Entry 4KMU (X-ray diffraction, 3.85 A resolution); this record covers chains C and X of the 6 polymer chains in the assembly.

== Chain C ==
Molecule: DNA-directed RNA polymerase subunit beta
Source organism: Escherichia coli
Notes: EC 2.7.7.6
UniProt: P0A8V2 (RPOB_ECOLI); residue numbers follow UniProt; this construct covers 1-1342
Sequence (1342 residues; each row starts with the number of its first residue):
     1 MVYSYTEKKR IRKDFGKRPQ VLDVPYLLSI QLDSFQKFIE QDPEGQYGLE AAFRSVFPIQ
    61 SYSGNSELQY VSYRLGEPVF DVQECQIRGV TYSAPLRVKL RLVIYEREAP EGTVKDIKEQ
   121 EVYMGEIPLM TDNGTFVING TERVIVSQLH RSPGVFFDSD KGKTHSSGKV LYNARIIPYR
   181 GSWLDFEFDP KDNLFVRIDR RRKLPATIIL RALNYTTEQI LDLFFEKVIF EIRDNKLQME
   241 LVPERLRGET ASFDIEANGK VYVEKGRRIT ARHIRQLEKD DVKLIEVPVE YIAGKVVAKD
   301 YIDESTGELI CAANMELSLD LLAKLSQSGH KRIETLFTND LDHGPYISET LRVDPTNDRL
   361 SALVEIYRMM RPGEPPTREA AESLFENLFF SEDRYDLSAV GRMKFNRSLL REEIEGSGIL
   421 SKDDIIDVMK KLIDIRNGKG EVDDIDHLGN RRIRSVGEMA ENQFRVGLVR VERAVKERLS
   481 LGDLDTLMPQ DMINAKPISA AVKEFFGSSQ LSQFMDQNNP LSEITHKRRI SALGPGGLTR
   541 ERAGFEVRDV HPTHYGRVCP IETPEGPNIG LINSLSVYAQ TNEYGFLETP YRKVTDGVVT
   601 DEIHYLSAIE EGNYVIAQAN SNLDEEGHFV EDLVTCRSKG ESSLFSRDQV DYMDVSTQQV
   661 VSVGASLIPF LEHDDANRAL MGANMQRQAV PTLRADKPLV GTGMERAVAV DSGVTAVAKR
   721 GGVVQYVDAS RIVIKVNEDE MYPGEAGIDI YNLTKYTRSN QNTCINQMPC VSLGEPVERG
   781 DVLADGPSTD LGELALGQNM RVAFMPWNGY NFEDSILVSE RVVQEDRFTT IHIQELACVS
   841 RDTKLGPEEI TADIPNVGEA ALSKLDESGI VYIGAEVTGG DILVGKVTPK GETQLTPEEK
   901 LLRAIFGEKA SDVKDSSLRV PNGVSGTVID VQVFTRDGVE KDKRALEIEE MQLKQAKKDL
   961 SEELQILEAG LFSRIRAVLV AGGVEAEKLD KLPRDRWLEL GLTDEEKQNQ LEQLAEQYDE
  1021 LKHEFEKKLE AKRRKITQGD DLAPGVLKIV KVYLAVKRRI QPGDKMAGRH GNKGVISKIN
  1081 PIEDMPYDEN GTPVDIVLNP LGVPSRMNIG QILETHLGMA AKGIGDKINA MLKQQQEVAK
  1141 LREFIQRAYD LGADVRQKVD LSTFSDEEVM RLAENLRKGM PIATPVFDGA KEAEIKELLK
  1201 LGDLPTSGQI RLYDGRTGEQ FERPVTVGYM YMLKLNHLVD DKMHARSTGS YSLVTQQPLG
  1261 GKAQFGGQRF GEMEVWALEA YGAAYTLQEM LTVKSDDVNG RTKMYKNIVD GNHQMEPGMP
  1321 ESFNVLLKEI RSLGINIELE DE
Disordered / not traced: 1-7
Residues lining bound ligands: rifampicin (RFP): Arg143, Ser509, Gln510, Leu511, Ser512, Gln513, Phe514, Asp516, His526, Arg529, Ser531, Leu533, Arg540, Pro564, Asn568, Ile572, Arg687
Swiss-Prot annotation at these positions:
  - modified residue (N6-acetyllysine): Lys1022, Lys1200
  - mutagenesis: Ile561 (I561S: Resistant to antibiotics salinamide A and B), Ile569 (I569S: Resistant to antibiotics salinamide A and B), Ala665 (A665E: Resistant to antibiotics salinamide A and B), Asp675 (D675A/G: Resistant to antibiotics salinamide A and B), Asn677 (N677H/K: Resistant to antibiotics salinamide A and B), Leu680 (L680M: Resistant to antibiotics salinamide A and B), Glu813 (E813K: Disrupts the enzyme's active center)

== Chain X ==
Molecule: RNA polymerase sigma factor RpoD
Source organism: Escherichia coli
UniProt: P00579 (RPOD_ECOLI); residue numbers follow UniProt; this construct covers 1-613
Sequence (613 residues; each row starts with the number of its first residue):
     1 MEQNPQSQLK LLVTRGKEQG YLTYAEVNDH LPEDIVDSDQ IEDIIQMIND MGIQVMEEAP
    61 DADDLMLAEN TADEDAAEAA AQVLSSVESE IGRTTDPVRM YMREMGTVEL LTREGEIDIA
   121 KRIEDGINQV QCSVAEYPEA ITYLLEQYDR VEAEEARLSD LITGFVDPNA EEDLAPTATH
   181 VGSELSQEDL DDDEDEDEED GDDDSADDDN SIDPELAREK FAELRAQYVV TRDTIKAKGR
   241 SHATAQEEIL KLSEVFKQFR LVPKQFDYLV NSMRVMMDRV RTQERLIMKL CVEQCKMPKK
   301 NFITLFTGNE TSDTWFNAAI AMNKPWSEKL HDVSEEVHRA LQKLQQIEEE TGLTIEQVKD
   361 INRRMSIGEA KARRAKKEMV EANLRLVISI AKKYTNRGLQ FLDLIQEGNI GLMKAVDKFE
   421 YRRGYKFSTY ATWWIRQAIT RSIADQARTI RIPVHMIETI NKLNRISRQM LQEMGREPTP
   481 EELAERMLMP EDKIRKVLKI AKEPISMETP IGDDEDSHLG DFIEDTTLEL PLDSATTESL
   541 RAATHDVLAG LTAREAKVLR MRFGIDMNTD YTLEEVGKQF DVTRERIRQI EAKALRKLRH
   601 PSRSEVLRSF LDD
Disordered / not traced: 1-5, 65-94, 155-211, 610-613
Swiss-Prot annotation at these positions:
  - DNA-binding region: Leu573 to Ala592 (H-T-H motif)
  - region: Arg584 to Arg599 (Interaction with anti-sigma factors)
  - motif: Asp403 to Gln406 (Interaction with polymerase core subunit RpoC)
  - site: Arg562 (Interaction with anti-sigma factors)
  - mutagenesis: Ala553 (A553D: Disrupts the interaction with Escherichia phage lambda antitermination protein Q), Arg596 (R596D/E: 2-fold reduction in activation of class II Crp-dependent promoters)

== How chain C and chain X interact ==
Pairs across the interface (69; chain C residue first):
  Val122(C) with Gln472(X)
  Tyr123(C) with Gln472(X), hydrogen bond (backbone-side chain); Gly475(X)
  Arg197(C) with Asp29(X), salt bridge
  Arg201(C) with Asp29(X); Val36(X)
  Arg202(C) with Asp29(X); Ile35(X)
  Lys203(C) with Asp29(X); His30(X)
  Arg368(C) with Asp34(X)
  Met369(C) with Ile35(X)
  Pro372(C) with Asp34(X); Ile35(X); Val36(X), hydrophobic
  Gly373(C) with Asp34(X); Arg99(X)
  Pro375(C) with Arg99(X)
  Arg478(C) with Arg468(X)
  Gln490(C) with Gln472(X); Glu473(X), hydrogen bond
  Asp491(C) with Arg468(X), salt bridge; Gln469(X); Gln472(X)
  Ile493(C) with Gln472(X), hydrogen bond (backbone-side chain)
  Asn494(C) with Arg468(X); Leu471(X); Gln472(X)
  Ala495(C) with Gln472(X), hydrogen bond (backbone-side chain)
  Lys496(C) with Leu471(X)
  Asn856(C) with Ser609(X)
  Pro897(C) with Gly564(X); Ile565(X), hydrophobic
  Glu898(C) with Leu540(X); Arg541(X); Thr544(X); Ile565(X)
  Glu899(C) with Leu540(X)
  Leu901(C) with Leu559(X), hydrophobic; Phe563(X), hydrophobic
  Leu902(C) with Leu540(X), hydrophobic; Ser604(X); Arg608(X)
  Ala904(C) with Phe563(X), hydrophobic; Leu595(X)
  Ile905(C) with Leu595(X), hydrophobic; Leu598(X), hydrophobic; Arg599(X), hydrogen bond (backbone-side chain)
  Phe906(C) with Glu605(X)
  Arg936(C) with Arg495(X)
  Ser1250(C) with Glu524(X), hydrogen bond
  Tyr1251(C) with Glu524(X); Asp525(X), hydrogen bond (backbone-backbone); Leu528(X), hydrophobic
  Ser1252(C) with Ile523(X); Asp525(X)
  Leu1253(C) with Ile523(X), hydrogen bond (backbone-backbone); Glu524(X); Asp525(X)
  Val1254(C) with Gly520(X)
  Gln1256(C) with Asp525(X); Leu528(X)
  Leu1259(C) with Asp521(X); Phe522(X)
  Thr1302(C) with Ser534(X)
  Tyr1305(C) with Pro531(X); Leu532(X); Ala535(X), hydrophobic
  Lys1306(C) with Ser534(X)
Interface residues without a listed pair, chain C (43 interface residues in all): Lys163, Asp842, Lys900, Thr1248, Arg1301
Interface residues without a listed pair, chain X (46 interface residues in all): Tyr21, Glu33, Lys499, Met507, Glu529, Thr537, Asp566, Leu607

== Summary ==
43 residues of chain C and 46 residues of chain X are in contact, with 8 hydrogen bonds and 2 salt bridges.
Among the polar pairs are Arg197(C)-Asp29(X), Asp491(C)-Arg468(X) and Tyr123(C)-Gln472(X). Chain C binds
rifampicin.
Chain C is DNA-directed RNA polymerase subunit beta and chain X is RNA polymerase sigma factor RpoD, both from
Escherichia coli; the structure, X-ray crystal structure of the Escherichia coli RNA polymerase in complex
with Rifampin, was determined by X-ray diffraction (same publication as 4KN4 and 4KN7).
